7RCF - chains A and C of the 3 polymer chains in the assembly; structure by X-ray diffraction, 2.23 A resolution.

[Chain A]
Name: I-OnuI_e-hPD1-e
From: Synthetic construct
Amino-acid sequence (300 residues; each row starts with the number of its first residue):
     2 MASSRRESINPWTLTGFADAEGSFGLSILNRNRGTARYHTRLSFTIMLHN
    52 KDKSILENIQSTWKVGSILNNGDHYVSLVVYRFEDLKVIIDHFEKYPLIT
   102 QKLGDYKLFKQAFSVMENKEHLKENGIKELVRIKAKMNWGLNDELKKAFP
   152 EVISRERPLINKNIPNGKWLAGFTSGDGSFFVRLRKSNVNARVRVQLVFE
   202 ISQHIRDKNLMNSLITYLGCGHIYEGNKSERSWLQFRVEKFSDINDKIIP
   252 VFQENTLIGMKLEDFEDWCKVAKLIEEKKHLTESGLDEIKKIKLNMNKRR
Unresolved in the structure: 2-6, 33-37
Ion coordination: Ca2+ site 1: Ala-21, Asp-178 (shared with 1 residue of chain B; DC16(C) of chain C); Ca2+ site 2: Glu-22, Gly-177 (shared with 1 residue of chain B; DT15(C) of chain C); Ca2+ site 3: Glu-22, Asp-178 (shared with 2 residues of chain B; DT15(C), DC16(C) of chain C); Na+ near Tyr-218 (its only coordinating residue here)

[Chain C]
Molecule: 26-nt DNA strand
Sequence (26 nucleotides; numbered 1 to 26; the number before each row is that of its first residue):
     1 CCGCGCCTGTGGGATCTGCATGCCCC
Ion coordination: Ca2+ site 1: DT15 (shared with Glu-22(A), Gly-177(A) of chain A; 1 residue of chain B); Ca2+ site 2: DT15, DC16 (shared with Glu-22(A), Asp-178(A) of chain A; 2 residues of chain B); Ca2+ site 3: DC16 (shared with Ala-21(A), Asp-178(A) of chain A; 1 residue of chain B)

[Chain A / chain C interface]
Pairs across the interface (56; chain A residue first):
  Ala-21(A) / DC16(C)  phosphate contact
  Glu-22(A) / DT15(C)  sugar contact
  Glu-22(A) / DC16(C)  phosphate contact
  Gly-23(A) / DC16(C)  sugar contact
  Gly-23(A) / DT17(C)  phosphate contact
  Ser-24(A) / DC16(C)  sugar contact
  Ser-24(A) / DT17(C)  hydrogen bond to the phosphate
  Leu-30(A) / DC19(C)  sugar contact
  Leu-30(A) / DA20(C)  phosphate contact
  His-40(A) / DT21(C)  base contact
  His-40(A) / DG22(C)  base contact
  Arg-42(A) / DC19(C)  base contact
  Arg-42(A) / DA20(C)  base contact
  Thr-46(A) / DT17(C)  base contact
  Met-48(A) / DT15(C)  sugar contact
  Met-48(A) / DC16(C)  base contact
  Met-48(A) / DT17(C)  base contact
  Leu-49(A) / DT15(C)  sugar contact
  His-50(A) / DA14(C)  phosphate contact
  His-50(A) / DT15(C)  hydrogen bond to the phosphate
  Tyr-76(A) / DG13(C)  phosphate contact
  Tyr-76(A) / DA14(C)  hydrogen bond to the phosphate
  Tyr-76(A) / DT15(C)  base contact
  Lys-103(A) / DT17(C)  salt bridge to the phosphate
  Asn-139(A) / DT17(C)  phosphate contact
  Asn-139(A) / DG18(C)  hydrogen bond to the phosphate
  Trp-140(A) / DT17(C)  phosphate contact
  Trp-140(A) / DG18(C)  hydrogen bond to the phosphate
  Gly-141(A) / DG18(C)  phosphate contact
  Asn-143(A) / DC19(C)  hydrogen bond to the phosphate
  Asp-178(A) / DC16(C)  phosphate contact
  Arg-186(A) / DG5(C)  base contact
  Asn-191(A) / DC2(C)  phosphate contact
  Arg-195(A) / DG3(C)  sugar contact
  Arg-195(A) / DC4(C)  salt bridge to the phosphate
  Arg-195(A) / DG5(C)  hydrogen bond to the base
  Gln-197(A) / DC4(C)  sugar contact
  Gln-197(A) / DG5(C)  hydrogen bond to the phosphate
  His-223(A) / DC6(C)  salt bridge to the phosphate
  Tyr-225(A) / DC6(C)  sugar contact
  Tyr-225(A) / DC7(C)  base contact
  Tyr-225(A) / DT8(C)  base contact
  Arg-232(A) / DT10(C)  base contact
  Trp-234(A) / DT10(C)  base contact
  Gln-236(A) / DG9(C)  hydrogen bond to the base
  Gln-236(A) / DT10(C)  hydrogen bond to the base
  Arg-238(A) / DC7(C)  base contact
  Arg-238(A) / DT8(C)  hydrogen bond to the base
  Arg-238(A) / DG9(C)  hydrogen bond to the base
  Glu-240(A) / DG5(C)  phosphate contact
  Glu-240(A) / DC6(C)  base contact
  Glu-240(A) / DC7(C)  hydrogen bond to the base
  Lys-241(A) / DG5(C)  salt bridge to the phosphate
  Lys-241(A) / DC6(C)  phosphate contact
  Phe-242(A) / DG5(C)  hydrogen bond to the phosphate
  His-281(A) / DC4(C)  salt bridge to the phosphate
Other interface residues (no listed pair), chain A (39 interface residues in all): Phe-25, Ser-28, Lys-135, Met-138, Arg-193, Val-196, Leu-282
Other interface residues (no listed pair), chain C (20 interface residues in all): DG11

[Overview]
39 residues of chain A face 20 of chain C across their interface, with 14 hydrogen bonds and 5 salt bridges.
Polar pairs include Arg-195(A)/DG5(C), Gln-236(A)/DG9(C) and Gln-236(A)/DT10(C). Ala-21(A), Asp-178(A) and
DC16(C) coordinate Ca2+ site 3. Glu-22(A), Gly-177(A) and DT15(C) coordinate Ca2+ site 1.
Chain A is I-OnuI_e-hPD1-e (Synthetic construct) and chain C is a 26-nt DNA strand; the structure, Fourth
stage reengineered variant of I-OnuI with stability enhancing substitutions, was determined by X-ray
diffraction.
